Entry 6UYE (electron microscopy, 3.96 A resolution); this record covers chains D and F of the 12 polymer chains in the assembly.

# Chain D (and F)
Name: Virion spike glycoprotein
From: Ebola virus
Notes: chain F of this document is another copy of the same molecule, construct and numbering; everything in this record applies to it too
UniProtKB: A0A1C4HDV6 (A0A1C4HDV6_9MONO); residue numbers follow UniProt; this construct covers 503-598
Sequence (96 residues; row label = number of the first residue in the row):
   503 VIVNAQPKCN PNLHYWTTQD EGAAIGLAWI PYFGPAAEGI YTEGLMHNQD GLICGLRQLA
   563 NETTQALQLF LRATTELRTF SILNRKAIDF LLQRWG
Not modelled in the structure: 522-526
Disulfides: Cys511-Cys556
Covalent attachments: N-acetylglucosamine (NAG) linked to Asn563

# How chain D and chain F interact
Pairs across the interface (16):
  Gln567(D) with Trp531(F); Ile532(F)
  Gln570(D) with Trp531(F); Pro533(F)
  Leu571(D) with Trp531(F)
  Arg574(D) with Ile542(F)
  Ala575(D) with Thr520(F)
  Glu578(D) with Phe582(F)
  Arg587(D) with Asn586(F)
  Ile590(D) with Asn586(F); Ala589(F), hydrophobic
  Leu593(D) with Leu593(F), hydrophobic
  Leu594(D) with Leu593(F), hydrophobic
  Trp597(D) with Trp597(F)
  Gly598(D) with Arg596(F); Trp597(F)
Interface residues without a listed pair, chain D (13 interface residues in all): Thr577
Interface residues without a listed pair, chain F (15 interface residues in all): Gln521, Pro537, Ile590, Phe592

# Summary
Chain D and chain F form an interface of 13 and 15 residues respectively. Covalently linked
N-acetylglucosamine: at Asn563(D).
Both chains are Virion spike glycoprotein (Ebola virus). Entry 6UYE (EBOV GPdMuc Makona bound to rEBOV-548
Fab) was determined by electron microscopy.
